3CXC - chains 0 and 2 of the 31 polymer chains in the assembly; structure by X-ray diffraction, 3.00 A resolution.

== Chain 0 ==
Molecule: 23S ribosomal RNA
From: Haloarcula marismortui
Sequence (2922 nucleotides; row label = number of the first residue in the row):
     2 UUGGCUACUA UGCCAGCUGG UGGAUUGCUC GGCUCAGGCG CUGAUGAAGG ACGUGCCAAG
    62 CUGCGAUAAG CCAUGGGGAG CCGCACGGAG GCGAAGAACC AUGGAUUUCC GAAUGAGAAU
   122 CUCUCUAACA AUUGCUUCGC GCAAUGAGGA ACCCCGAGAA CUGAAACAUC UCAGUAUCGG
   182 GAGGAACAGA AAACGCAAUG UGAUGUCGUU AGUAACCGCG AGUGAACGCG AUACAGCCCA
   242 AACCGAAGCC CUCACGGGCA AUGUGGUGUC AGGGCUACCU CUCAUCAGCC GACCGUCUCG
   302 ACGAAGUCUC UUGGAACAGA GCGUGAUACA GGGUGACAAC CCCGUACUCG AGACCAGUAC
   362 GACGUGCGGU AGUGCCAGAG UAGCGGGGGU UGGAUAUCCC UCGCGAAUAA CGCAGGCAUC
   422 GACUGCGAAG GCUAAACACA ACCUGAGACC GAUAGUGAAC AAGUAGUGUG AACGAACGCU
   482 GCAAAGUACC CUCAGAAGGG AGGCGAAAUA GAGCAUGAAA UCAGUUGGCG AUCGAGCGAC
   542 AGGGCAUACA AGGUCCCUCG ACGAAUGACC GACGCGCGAG CGUCCAGUAA GACUCACGGG
   602 AAGCCGAUGU UCUGUCGUAC GUUUUGAAAA ACGAGCCAGG GAGUGUGUCU GCAUGGCAAG
   662 UCUAACCGGA GUAUCCGGGG AGGCACAGGG AAACCGACAU GGCCGCAGGG CUUUGCCCGA
   722 GGGCCGCCGU CUUCAAGGGC GGGGAGCCAU GUGGACACGA CCCGAAUCCG GACGAUCUAC
   782 GCAUGGACAA GAUGAAGCGU GCCGAAAGGC ACGUGGAAGU CUGUUAGAGU UGGUGUCCUA
   842 CAAUACCCUC UCGUGAUCUA UGUGUAGGGG UGAAAGGCCC AUCGAGUCCG GCAACAGCUG
   902 GUUCCAAUCG AAACAUGUCG AAGCAUGACC UCCGCCGAGG UAGUCUGUGA GGUAGAGCGA
   962 CCGAUUGGUG UGUCCGCCUC CGAGAGGAGU CGGCACACCU GUCAAACUCC AAACUUACAG
  1022 ACGCCGUUUG ACGCGGGGAU UCCGGUGCGC GGGGUAAGCC UGUGUACCAG GAGGGGAACA
  1082 ACCCAGAGAU AGGUUAAGGU CCCCAAGUGU GGAUUAAGUG UAAUCCUCUG AAGGUGGUCU
  1142 CGAGCCCUAG ACAGCCGGGA GGUGAGCUUA GAAGCAGCUA CCCUCUAAGA AAAGCGUAAC
  1202 AGCUUACCGG CCGAGGUUUG AGGCGCCCAA AAUGAUCGGG ACUCAAAUCC ACCACCGAGA
  1262 CCUGUCCGUA CCACUCAUAC UGGUAAUCGA GUAGAUUGGC GCUCUAAUUG GAUGGAAGUA
  1322 GGGGUGAAAA CUCCUAUGGA CCGAUUAGUG ACGAAAAUCC UGGCCAUAGU AGCAGCGAUA
  1382 GUCGGGUGAG AACCCCGACG GCCUAAUGGA UAAGGGUUCC UCAGCACUGC UGAUCAGCUG
  1442 AGGGUUAGCC GGUCCUAAGU CAUACCGCAA CUCGACUAUG ACGAAAUGGG AAACGGGUUA
  1502 AUAUUCCCGU GCCACUAUGC AGUGAAAGUU GACGCCCUGG GGUCGAUCAC GCUGGGCAUU
  1562 CGCCCAGUCG AACCGUCCAA CUCCGUGGAA GCCGUAAUGG CAGGAAGCGG ACGAACGGCG
  1622 GCAUAGGGAA ACGUGAUUCA ACCUGGGGCC CAUGAAAAGA CGAGCAUAGU GUCCGUACCG
  1682 AGAACCGACA CAGGUGUCCA UGGCGGCGAA AGCCAAGGCC UGUCGGGAGC AACCAACGUU
  1742 AGGGAAUUCG GCAAGUUAGU CCCGUACCUU CGGAAGAAGG GAUGCCUGCU CCGGAACGGA
  1802 GCAGGUCGCA GUGACUCGGA AGCUCGGACU GUCUAGUAAC AACAUAGGUG ACCGCAAAUC
  1862 CGCAAGGACU CGUACGGUCA CUGAAUCCUG CCCAGUGCAG GUAUCUGAAC ACCUCGUACA
  1922 AGAGGACGAA GGACCUGUCA ACGGCGGGGG UAACUAUGAC CCUCUUAAGG UAGCGUAGUA
  1982 CCUUGCCGCA UCAGUAGCGG CUUGCAUGAA UGGAUUAACC AGAGCUUCAC UGUCCCAACG
  2042 UUGGGCCCGG UGAACUGUAC AUUCCAGUGC GGAGUCUGGA GACACCCAGG GGGAAGCGAA
  2102 GACCCUAUGG AGCUUUACUG CAGGCUGUCG CUGAGACGUG GUCGCCGAUG UGCAGCAUAG
  2162 GUAGGAGACA CUACACAGGU ACCCGCGCUA GCGGGCCACC GAGUCAACAG UGAAAUACUA
  2222 CCCGUCGGUG ACUGCGACUC UCACUCCGGG AGGAGGACAC CGAUAGCCGG GCAGUUUGAC
  2282 UGGGGCGGUA CGCGCUCGAA AAGAUAUCGA GCGCGCCCUA UGGCUAUCUC AGCCGGGACA
  2342 GAGACCCGGC GAAGAGUGCA AGAGCAAAAG AUAGCUUGAC AGUGUUCUUC CCAACGAGGA
  2402 ACGCUGACGC GAAAGCGUGG UCUAGCGAAC CAAUUAGCCU GCUUGAUGCG GGCAAUUGAU
  2462 GACAGAAAAG CUACCCUAGG GAUAACAGAG UCGUCACUCG CAAGAGCACA UAUCGACCGA
  2522 GUGGCUUGCU ACCUCGAUGU CGGUUCCCUC CAUCCUGCCC GUGCAGAAGC GGGCAAGGGU
  2582 GAGGUUGUUC GCCUAUUAAA GGAGGUCGUG AGCUGGGUUU AGACCGUCGU GAGACAGGUC
  2642 GGCUGCUAUC UACUGGGUGU GUAAUGGUGU CUGACAAGAA CGACCGUAUA GUACGAGAGG
  2702 AACUACGGUU GGUGGCCACU GGUGUACCGG UUGUUCGAGA GAGCACGUGC CGGGUAGCCA
  2762 CGCCACACGG GGUAAGAGCU GAACGCAUCU AAGCUCGAAA CCCACUUGGA AAAGAGACAC
  2822 CGCCGAGGUC CCGCGUACAA GACGCGGUCG AUAGACUCGG GGUGUGCGCG UCGAGGUAAC
  2882 GAGACGUUAA GCCCACGAGC ACUAACAGAC CAAAGCCAUC AU
Disordered / not traced: 2-9, 126-127, 715, 971-998, 1560, 1952-1963, 2137-2236, 2339-2343, 2665-2666, 2915-2923
Construct notes: conflict C560 (U3155 in 3377779)
Metal / ion sites: Mg2+ site 1 near G28 (its only coordinating residue here); Na+ site 1: C40, C443; Na+ site 2: G56, A59, G61; Na+ site 3 near U108 (its only coordinating residue here); Mg2+ site 2 near U115 (its only coordinating residue here); Na+ site 4: C141, G142; Na+ site 5 near U146 (its only coordinating residue here); Mg2+ site 3: C162, U2276; K+ site 1: U163, U172; Mg2+ site 4: A165, A167, C168; Na+ site 6: A165, A166; Mg2+ site 5: A166, G219; 61 more Na+ sites not listed; 77 more Mg2+ sites not listed; 1 more K+ sites not listed
Small-molecule neighbours: SLD ((3Z)-N-[(4E)-5-(4-{(5S)-5-[(acetylamino)methyl]-2-oxo-1,3-oxazolidin-3-yl}-2-fluorophenyl)pent-4-en-1-yl]-3-(4-methyl-2,6-dioxo-1,6-dihydropyrimidin-5(2H)-ylidene)propanamide): G2102, A2103, A2486, C2487, A2538, U2539, G2540, U2541, U2619, U2620, A2637

== Chain 2 ==
Protein: Ribosomal protein L44E
From: Haloarcula marismortui
UniProt: P32411 (RL44_HALMA); numbering as in UniProt (aligned over 1-92)
Chain sequence (92 residues; each row starts with the number of its first residue):
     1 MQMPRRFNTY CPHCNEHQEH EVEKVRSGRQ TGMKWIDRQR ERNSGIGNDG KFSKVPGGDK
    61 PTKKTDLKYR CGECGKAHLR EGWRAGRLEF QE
Metal / ion sites: Mg2+ near Gly45 (its only coordinating residue here)

== Chain 0 / chain 2 interface ==
Contacting residue pairs (122):
  A169(0) - Asn48(2)  hydrogen bond to the sugar
  U170(0) - Asn48(2)  sugar contact
  U170(0) - Gly50(2)  hydrogen bond to the sugar
  C218(0) - Trp35(2)  phosphate contact
  C218(0) - Gln39(2)  hydrogen bond to the phosphate
  C218(0) - Asn43(2)  hydrogen bond to the phosphate
  G219(0) - Gln39(2)  hydrogen bond to the phosphate
  G219(0) - Lys51(2)  phosphate contact
  G219(0) - Lys54(2)  hydrogen bond to the sugar
  C220(0) - Trp35(2)  base contact
  C220(0) - Lys51(2)  salt bridge to the phosphate
  G389(0) - Ile46(2)  phosphate contact
  G390(0) - Gly45(2)  phosphate contact
  G390(0) - Ile46(2)  hydrogen bond to the phosphate
  A395(0) - Trp35(2)  sugar contact
  A395(0) - Arg42(2)  hydrogen bond to the phosphate
  U396(0) - Trp35(2)  phosphate contact
  U396(0) - Arg38(2)  salt bridge to the phosphate
  U396(0) - Arg42(2)  salt bridge to the phosphate
  C735(0) - Asn15(2)  hydrogen bond to the base
  A1922(0) - Met33(2)  base contact
  G1923(0) - Thr31(2)  hydrogen bond to the sugar
  G1923(0) - Gly32(2)  sugar contact
  G1923(0) - Met33(2)  sugar contact
  A1924(0) - Arg29(2)  sugar contact
  A1924(0) - Gln30(2)  sugar contact
  G1925(0) - Arg29(2)  salt bridge to the phosphate
  U2120(0) - Asn48(2)  hydrogen bond to the sugar
  G2121(0) - Gly47(2)  hydrogen bond to the phosphate
  G2121(0) - Asn48(2)  phosphate contact
  G2121(0) - Ser53(2)  hydrogen bond to the phosphate
  C2122(0) - Ile46(2)  phosphate contact
  C2122(0) - Gly47(2)  hydrogen bond to the phosphate
  G2316(0) - Pro61(2)  sugar contact
  C2317(0) - Pro61(2)  phosphate contact
  C2317(0) - Thr62(2)  hydrogen bond to the phosphate
  C2317(0) - Arg84(2)  salt bridge to the phosphate
  C2318(0) - Ala85(2)  phosphate contact
  C2318(0) - Gly86(2)  hydrogen bond to the phosphate
  C2319(0) - Met1(2)  hydrogen bond to the phosphate
  U2320(0) - Met1(2)  phosphate contact
  U2320(0) - Gln2(2)  hydrogen bond to the phosphate
  U2320(0) - Met3(2)  base contact
  U2320(0) - Pro4(2)  sugar contact
  U2320(0) - Gln91(2)  hydrogen bond to the sugar
  A2321(0) - Gln91(2)  hydrogen bond to the phosphate
  U2378(0) - Phe7(2)  sugar contact
  U2378(0) - Asn8(2)  hydrogen bond to the phosphate
  G2379(0) - Thr9(2)  hydrogen bond to the phosphate
  G2379(0) - His17(2)  salt bridge to the phosphate
  A2380(0) - Met1(2)  base contact
  A2380(0) - Trp83(2)  base contact
  C2381(0) - Thr9(2)  sugar contact
  C2381(0) - Tyr10(2)  sugar contact
  C2381(0) - Arg80(2)  hydrogen bond to the sugar
  A2382(0) - Tyr10(2)  sugar contact
  A2382(0) - Arg80(2)  salt bridge to the phosphate
  G2407(0) - Tyr10(2)  hydrogen bond to the sugar
  G2407(0) - Asn15(2)  hydrogen bond to the sugar
  A2408(0) - Tyr10(2)  sugar contact
  A2408(0) - Asn15(2)  sugar contact
  A2408(0) - Glu16(2)  sugar contact
  A2408(0) - His17(2)  hydrogen bond to the sugar
  C2409(0) - His17(2)  hydrogen bond to the sugar
  C2427(0) - Lys60(2)  base contact
  C2427(0) - Arg84(2)  salt bridge to the phosphate
  G2428(0) - Lys60(2)  hydrogen bond to the base
  G2428(0) - Lys64(2)  salt bridge to the phosphate
  G2428(0) - Arg84(2)  salt bridge to the phosphate
  C2431(0) - Lys51(2)  hydrogen bond to the sugar
  C2432(0) - Ile36(2)  phosphate contact
  A2433(0) - Gln30(2)  hydrogen bond to the sugar
  A2433(0) - Lys34(2)  phosphate contact
  A2433(0) - Ile36(2)  phosphate contact
  A2434(0) - Ser27(2)  sugar contact
  A2434(0) - Gly28(2)  hydrogen bond to the phosphate
  A2434(0) - Lys34(2)  phosphate contact
  U2435(0) - Val25(2)  sugar contact
  U2435(0) - Arg26(2)  sugar contact
  U2435(0) - Gly28(2)  phosphate contact
  U2435(0) - Lys68(2)  hydrogen bond to the phosphate
  U2435(0) - Leu79(2)  base contact
  U2436(0) - Lys68(2)  salt bridge to the phosphate
  U2436(0) - Ala77(2)  hydrogen bond to the sugar
  U2436(0) - His78(2)  sugar contact
  U2436(0) - Leu79(2)  sugar contact
  A2437(0) - His13(2)  sugar contact
  A2437(0) - Arg70(2)  salt bridge to the phosphate
  A2437(0) - Lys76(2)  phosphate contact
  A2437(0) - Ala77(2)  hydrogen bond to the phosphate
  G2438(0) - Lys76(2)  salt bridge to the phosphate
  C2450(0) - Met33(2)  phosphate contact
  G2451(0) - Thr31(2)  hydrogen bond to the phosphate
  G2451(0) - Met33(2)  phosphate contact
  G2451(0) - Lys34(2)  salt bridge to the phosphate
  G2451(0) - Trp35(2)  phosphate contact
  G2451(0) - Arg38(2)  hydrogen bond to the sugar
  G2452(0) - Lys34(2)  salt bridge to the phosphate
  G2452(0) - Trp35(2)  hydrogen bond to the phosphate
  A2456(0) - Leu79(2)  base contact
  U2457(0) - Arg80(2)  hydrogen bond to the sugar
  U2457(0) - Glu81(2)  phosphate contact
  U2457(0) - Gly82(2)  phosphate contact
  U2458(0) - Lys64(2)  salt bridge to the phosphate
  U2458(0) - Thr65(2)  sugar contact
  U2458(0) - Asp66(2)  hydrogen bond to the sugar
  U2458(0) - Gly82(2)  hydrogen bond to the phosphate
  G2459(0) - Lys63(2)  hydrogen bond to the phosphate
  G2459(0) - Lys64(2)  hydrogen bond to the phosphate
  A2460(0) - Gly58(2)  sugar contact
  A2460(0) - Asp59(2)  phosphate contact
  A2460(0) - Lys60(2)  hydrogen bond to the phosphate
  A2460(0) - Lys63(2)  salt bridge to the phosphate
  U2461(0) - Gly58(2)  phosphate contact
  U2461(0) - Asp59(2)  hydrogen bond to the phosphate
  U2461(0) - Lys60(2)  salt bridge to the phosphate
  G2462(0) - Lys60(2)  hydrogen bond to the base
  G2462(0) - Pro61(2)  base contact
  A2468(0) - Asn48(2)  hydrogen bond to the base
  A2468(0) - Gly50(2)  hydrogen bond to the base
  A2468(0) - Ser53(2)  base contact
  A2468(0) - Lys54(2)  salt bridge to the phosphate
Also at the interface, not in a pair above, chain 0 (53 interface residues in all): G2426
Also at the interface, not in a pair above, chain 2 (63 interface residues in all): Pro12, Glu41, Asp49, Val55

== Summary ==
53 residues of chain 0 face 63 of chain 2 across their interface; the contacts include 47 hydrogen bonds and
19 salt bridges. Polar pairs include C735(0)-Asn15(2), G2428(0)-Lys60(2) and G2462(0)-Lys60(2). Ligands of
chain 0: compound SLD. C40(0) and C443(0) form the Na+ site 1.
Here chain 0 is 23S ribosomal RNA and chain 2 is Ribosomal protein L44E, both from Haloarcula marismortui.
Entry 3CXC (The structure of an enhanced oxazolidinone inhibitor bound to the 50S ribosomal subunit of H.
marismortui) was determined by X-ray diffraction.
